Entry 6VYA (X-ray diffraction, 3.00 A resolution); this record covers chains C and A of the 4 polymer chains in the assembly.

# Chain C (and A)
Name: Deoxybrevianamide E synthase notF
Source organism: Aspergillus sp
Notes: EC 2.5.1.109; chain A of this document is another copy of the same molecule, construct and numbering; everything in this record applies to it too
UniProtKB: E0Y3X1 (NOTF_ASPSM); residues 1-452 here = UniProt positions 1-452
Amino-acid sequence (472 residues; each row starts with the number of its first residue; numbers below 1 keep their minus sign (Met-19 is residue -19)):
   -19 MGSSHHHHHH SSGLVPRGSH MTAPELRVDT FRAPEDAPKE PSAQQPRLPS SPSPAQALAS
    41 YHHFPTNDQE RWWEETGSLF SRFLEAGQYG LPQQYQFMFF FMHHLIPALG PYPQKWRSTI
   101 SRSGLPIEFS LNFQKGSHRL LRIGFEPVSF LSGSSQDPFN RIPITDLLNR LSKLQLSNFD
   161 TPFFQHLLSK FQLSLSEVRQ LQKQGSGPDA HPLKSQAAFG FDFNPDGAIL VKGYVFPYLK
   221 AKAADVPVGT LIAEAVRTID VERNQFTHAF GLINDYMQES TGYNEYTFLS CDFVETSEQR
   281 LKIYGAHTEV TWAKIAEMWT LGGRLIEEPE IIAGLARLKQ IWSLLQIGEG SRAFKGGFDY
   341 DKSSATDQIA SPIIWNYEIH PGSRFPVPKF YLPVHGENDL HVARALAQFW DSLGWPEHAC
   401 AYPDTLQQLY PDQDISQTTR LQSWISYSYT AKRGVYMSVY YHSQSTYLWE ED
Not modelled in the structure: -19 to 31, 183-191, 328-348, 449-452
Differences from the reference sequence: initiating methionine (-19); expression tag (-18 to 0)
Ligand contacts:
  - dimethylallyl S-thiolodiphosphate (DST): Arg122, Asp202, Lys212, Tyr214, Phe268, Lys282, Tyr284, Ile354, Lys369, Tyr371, Trp424, Tyr440
  - Brevianamide F (QRP; (3S,8aS)-3-(1H-indol-3-ylmethyl)hexahydropyrrolo[1,2-a]pyrazine-1,4-dione): Thr99, Ile100, Arg102, Glu108, Leu193, Ala198, Tyr214, Phe216, Tyr266, Phe268, Trp424
Curated features (UniProtKB/Swiss-Prot):
  - binding site (brevianamide F): Glu108
  - binding site (dimethylallyl diphosphate): Arg122, Lys212, Tyr214, Lys282, Tyr284, Tyr371, Tyr436, Tyr440
  - site: Gly124 (Required for regioselectivity)
  - mutagenesis: Glu108 (E108D/G: Leads to less than 8% catalytic activity), Arg122 (R122G/H: Leads to less than 2% catalytic activity), Trp424 (W424G: Leads to less than 2% catalytic activity; W424Y: Retains about 25% catalyticactivity)
Reported in the primary citation:
  - conformationally variable residues (order/disorder transition): Gly328 to Gln348
  - binding site for dimethylallyl S-thiolodiphosphate: Arg122, Lys212, Tyr214, Lys282, Tyr284, Lys369, Tyr371, Tyr440
  - binding site for Brevianamide F: Glu108, Phe216, Tyr266, Phe268, Trp424
  - mutagenesis - L193A: abolished expression

# How chain C and chain A interact
Residue-residue contacts - 14 pairs, chain C then chain A:
  His43(C) with Leu131(A)
  Phe44(C) with Phe130(A)
  Pro45(C) with Phe130(A)
  Thr46(C) with Phe130(A)
  Asn47(C) with Lys95(A); Phe130(A)
  Arg51(C) with Lys95(A)
  Lys95(C) with Asn47(A); Arg51(A)
  Phe130(C) with Phe44(A); Pro45(A); Thr46(A); Asn47(A)
  Leu131(C) with His43(A)
Also at the interface, not in a pair above, chain C (10 interface residues in all): Gln136

# Overview
The interface between chain C and chain A involves 10 residues on one side and 9 on the other. Bound to chain
C: Brevianamide F and dimethylallyl S-thiolodiphosphate. From the paper: a binding site for dimethylallyl
S-thiolodiphosphate at Arg122(C), Lys212(C) and Tyr214(C) among others; L193A of chain C abolishes expression.
Both chains are Deoxybrevianamide E synthase notF (Aspergillus sp). Entry 6VYA (Crystal structure of NotF in
complex with brevianamide F and DMSPP) was determined by X-ray diffraction together with 6VY9 from the same
study.
